7K5B - chains N and O of the 18 polymer chains in the assembly; structure by electron microscopy, 4.50 A resolution (low resolution: residue-level contacts below are approximate; hydrogen-bond / salt-bridge calls are withheld).

== Chain N ==
Name: Dynein light chain tctex-type 1 protein
Organism: Tetrahymena thermophila
Reference sequence: A4VEB3 (A4VEB3_TETTS); residues 4-117 here = UniProt positions 4-117
Amino-acid sequence (114 residues; numbered 4 to 117; the number before each row is that of its first residue):
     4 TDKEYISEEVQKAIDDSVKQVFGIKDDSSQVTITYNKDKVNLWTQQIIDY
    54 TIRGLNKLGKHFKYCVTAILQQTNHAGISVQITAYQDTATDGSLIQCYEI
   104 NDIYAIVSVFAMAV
Differences from the reference sequence: conflict Ala-92 (Asn in A4VEB3)

== Chain O ==
Name: Dynein light chain 2A
Organism: Tetrahymena thermophila
Reference sequence: Q1HGH8 (Q1HGH8_TETTH); residues 13-132 here = UniProt positions 13-132
Amino-acid sequence (120 residues; row label = number of the first residue in the row):
    13 RKREASLITLNYIKNRFYPSKIQKIIKELFEDRLKGVEYDPNNANQLSER
    63 LVLELREKIKRGKVPRYKIGVQVVFGEIKGQGLRIASKCLWDVQNDNYAS
   113 YTYTSEKVYCTGIVFGCYFE

== Interface between chain N and chain O ==
Residue-residue contacts - 63 pairs, chain N then chain O:
  Asn-44(N) / Arg-96(O)
  Thr-47(N) / Arg-96(O)
  Ile-51(N) / Ala-98(O)
  Ile-51(N) / Lys-100(O)
  Ile-55(N) / Lys-100(O)
  Lys-66(N) / Asp-108(O)
  Lys-66(N) / Cys-129(O)
  Lys-66(N) / Tyr-130(O)
  Tyr-67(N) / Cys-101(O)
  Tyr-67(N) / Leu-102(O)
  Cys-68(N) / Lys-100(O)
  Cys-68(N) / Cys-101(O)  disulfide
  Val-69(N) / Ser-99(O)
  Val-69(N) / Lys-100(O)
  Thr-70(N) / Gln-84(O)
  Thr-70(N) / Ala-98(O)
  Thr-70(N) / Ser-99(O)
  Thr-70(N) / Phe-127(O)
  Ala-71(N) / Ile-97(O)
  Ala-71(N) / Ala-98(O)
  Ile-72(N) / Gln-84(O)
  Ile-72(N) / Leu-95(O)
  Ile-72(N) / Ile-97(O)
  Leu-73(N) / Leu-95(O)
  Leu-73(N) / Arg-96(O)
  Gln-74(N) / Gln-93(O)
  Gln-75(N) / Gln-93(O)
  Gln-75(N) / Gly-94(O)
  Asn-77(N) / Gln-93(O)
  His-78(N) / Lys-91(O)
  Ala-79(N) / Glu-89(O)
  Ala-79(N) / Gln-93(O)
  Gly-80(N) / Phe-87(O)
  Gly-80(N) / Gly-88(O)
  Gly-80(N) / Glu-89(O)
  Ile-81(N) / Val-86(O)
  Ile-81(N) / Phe-87(O)
  Ile-81(N) / Gly-88(O)
  Ile-81(N) / Tyr-121(O)
  Ser-82(N) / Asn-57(O)
  Ser-82(N) / Ser-60(O)
  Ser-82(N) / Val-86(O)
  Ser-82(N) / Phe-87(O)
  Val-83(N) / Gln-84(O)
  Val-83(N) / Val-85(O)
  Val-83(N) / Val-86(O)
  Gln-84(N) / Glu-61(O)
  Gln-84(N) / Val-64(O)
  Gln-84(N) / Gln-84(O)
  Gln-84(N) / Val-85(O)
  Ile-85(N) / Val-83(O)
  Thr-86(N) / Val-64(O)
  Thr-86(N) / Arg-68(O)
  Thr-86(N) / Gly-82(O)
  Thr-86(N) / Val-83(O)
  Ala-87(N) / Ile-81(O)
  Tyr-88(N) / Lys-80(O)
  Tyr-88(N) / Ile-81(O)
  Ser-111(N) / Gln-84(O)
  Met-115(N) / Lys-80(O)
  Met-115(N) / Cys-129(O)
  Ala-116(N) / Phe-131(O)
  Val-117(N) / Phe-131(O)
Also at the interface, not in a pair above, chain N (34 interface residues in all): Val-43, Asp-52, Gln-89, Phe-113
Also at the interface, not in a pair above, chain O (35 interface residues in all): Asp-52, Leu-65, Asp-104
Inter-chain disulfides: Cys-68(N)/Cys-101(O)

== Summary ==
34 residues of chain N face 35 of chain O across their interface, with 1 disulfide bond.
Chain N is Dynein light chain tctex-type 1 protein and chain O is Dynein light chain 2A, both from Tetrahymena
thermophila; the structure, Structure of outer-arm dynein bound to microtubule doublet in microtubule binding
state 2 (MTBS-2), was determined by electron microscopy (same publication as 7K58, 7KEK, 7MWG and 7N32).
